1R16 - chains A and B; structure by X-ray diffraction, 2.00 A resolution.

Chain A (and B):
Name: ADP-ribosyl cyclase
Source organism: Aplysia californica
Notes: EC 3.2.2.5; chain B of this document is another copy of the same molecule, construct and numbering; everything in this record applies to it too
Reference sequence: P29241 (NADA_APLCA); residues 1-258 here correspond to UniProt positions 25-282 (UniProt number = residue number + 24)
Amino-acid sequence (258 residues; each row starts with the number of its first residue):
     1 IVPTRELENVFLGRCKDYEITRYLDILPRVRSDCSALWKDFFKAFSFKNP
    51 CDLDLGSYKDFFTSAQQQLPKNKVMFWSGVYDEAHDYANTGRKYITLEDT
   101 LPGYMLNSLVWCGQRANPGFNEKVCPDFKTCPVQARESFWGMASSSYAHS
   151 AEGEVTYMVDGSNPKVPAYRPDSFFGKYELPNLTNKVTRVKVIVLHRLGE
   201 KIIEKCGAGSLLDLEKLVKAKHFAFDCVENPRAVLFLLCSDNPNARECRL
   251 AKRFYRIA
Disordered / not traced: 252-258
Disulfides: Cys15-Cys34, Cys51-Cys131, Cys112-Cys125, Cys206-Cys227, Cys239-Cys248
Covalently attached groups: any 5'-monophosphate nucleotide (N) linked to Glu179
Residues lining bound ligands:
  - any 5'-monophosphate nucleotide (N): Phe76, Trp77, Ser78, Gly79, Leu97, Ser144, Tyr147, Arg170, Ser173, Phe174, Phe175
  - 3-pyridinylcarbinol (PYF): Glu98, Leu106, Asn107, Ser108, Leu109, Trp140
Reported in the primary citation:
  - catalytic residues: Glu179
  - binding site for 3-pyridinylcarbinol: Glu98, Trp140
  - binding site for any 5'-monophosphate nucleotide: Trp77, Ser78, Ser173 to Leu180
  - contacts within the chain: His85-Glu98
  - catalytic residues: Glu98, Trp140 (proposed by the authors, not directly observed)

How chain A and chain B interact:
Residue-residue contacts - 51 pairs, chain A then chain B:
  Thr4(A) - Ile20(B)
  Arg5(A) - Ile20(B)
  Glu6(A) - Lys16(B)  salt bridge
  Asn9(A) - Lys16(B)
  Val10(A) - Ile20(B)  hydrophobic
  Val10(A) - Thr21(B)
  Gly13(A) - Gly13(B)
  Arg14(A) - Asp17(B)  salt bridge
  Arg14(A) - Thr21(B)  hydrogen bond
  Arg14(A) - Arg22(B)
  Lys16(A) - Glu6(B)  salt bridge
  Lys16(A) - Asn9(B)
  Asp17(A) - Arg14(B)  salt bridge
  Ile20(A) - Thr4(B)
  Ile20(A) - Arg5(B)
  Ile20(A) - Val10(B)  hydrophobic
  Thr21(A) - Val10(B)
  Thr21(A) - Arg14(B)  hydrogen bond
  Arg22(A) - Arg14(B)
  Arg22(A) - Tyr104(B)
  Arg92(A) - Asp82(B)  salt bridge
  Arg92(A) - Asp86(B)  salt bridge
  Tyr104(A) - Arg22(B)
  Leu109(A) - Thr21(B)
  Arg232(A) - Pro243(B)  hydrogen bond (side chain-backbone)
  Arg232(A) - Cys248(B)  hydrogen bond (side chain-backbone)
  Arg232(A) - Leu250(B)
  Ala233(A) - Ser240(B)  hydrogen bond (backbone-side chain)
  Phe236(A) - Phe236(B)
  Phe236(A) - Cys239(B)
  Phe236(A) - Ser240(B)
  Phe236(A) - Cys248(B)
  Phe236(A) - Leu250(B)  hydrophobic
  Leu237(A) - Leu237(B)  hydrophobic
  Leu237(A) - Ser240(B)
  Cys239(A) - Phe236(B)  hydrophobic
  Ser240(A) - Ala233(B)
  Ser240(A) - Phe236(B)
  Ser240(A) - Leu237(B)
  Pro243(A) - Arg232(B)  hydrogen bond (backbone-side chain)
  Cys248(A) - Arg232(B)  hydrogen bond (backbone-side chain)
  Cys248(A) - Phe236(B)
  Arg249(A) - Ala251(B)  hydrogen bond (backbone-backbone)
  Leu250(A) - Arg232(B)
  Leu250(A) - Leu235(B)  hydrophobic
  Leu250(A) - Phe236(B)  hydrophobic
  Leu250(A) - Arg249(B)
  Leu250(A) - Ala251(B)
  Ala251(A) - Arg249(B)  hydrogen bond (backbone-backbone)
  Ala251(A) - Leu250(B)
  Ala251(A) - Ala251(B)
Other interface residues (no listed pair), chain A (33 interface residues in all): Glu19, Asp86, Asn89, Lys93, Leu235, Asp241, Asn244
Other interface residues (no listed pair), chain B (33 interface residues in all): Glu19, Asn89, Lys93, Leu109, Asn244, Glu247

In short:
The chain A/chain B interface involves 33 residues from each chain; the contacts include 9 hydrogen bonds and
6 salt bridges. Polar contacts include Glu6(A)-Lys16(B), Arg14(A)-Asp17(B) and Arg92(A)-Asp82(B). Ligands of
chain A: 3-pyridinylcarbinol. From the paper: catalytic residues Glu179(A), Glu98(A) and Trp140(A); a binding
site for any 5'-monophosphate nucleotide at Trp77(A), Ser78(A) and Ser173(A).
Both chains are ADP-ribosyl cyclase (Aplysia californica). Entry 1R16 (Aplysia ADP ribosyl cyclase with bound
pyridylcarbinol and R5P) was determined by X-ray diffraction, deposited together with 1R0S, 1R12 and 1R15.
